9IS6 - chains A and F of the 8 polymer chains in the assembly; structure by electron microscopy, 3.32 A resolution.

== Chain A ==
Protein: COP9 signalosome complex subunit 1
From: Arabidopsis thaliana
UniProtKB: P45432 (CSN1_ARATH); residue numbers follow UniProt; this construct covers 1-441
Sequence (441 residues; numbered 1 to 441; the number before each row is that of its first residue):
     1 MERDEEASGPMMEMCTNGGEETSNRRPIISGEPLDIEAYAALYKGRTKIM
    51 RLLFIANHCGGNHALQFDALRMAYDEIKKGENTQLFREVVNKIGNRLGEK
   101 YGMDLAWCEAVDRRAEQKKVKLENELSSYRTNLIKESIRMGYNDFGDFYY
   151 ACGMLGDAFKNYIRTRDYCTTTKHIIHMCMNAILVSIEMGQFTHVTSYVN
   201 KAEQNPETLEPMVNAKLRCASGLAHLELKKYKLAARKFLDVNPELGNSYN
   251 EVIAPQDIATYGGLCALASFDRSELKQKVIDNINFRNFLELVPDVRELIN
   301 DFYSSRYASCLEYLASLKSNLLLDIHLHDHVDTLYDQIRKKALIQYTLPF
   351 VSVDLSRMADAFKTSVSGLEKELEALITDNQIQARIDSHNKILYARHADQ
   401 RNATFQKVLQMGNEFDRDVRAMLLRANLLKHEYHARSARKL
Unresolved in the structure: 1-226, 244-253, 436-441
Curated features (UniProtKB/Swiss-Prot):
  - mutagenesis: Gly222 (G222R: In fus6-T236; abolishes the interaction with CSN2 and CSN4), Phe350 (F350A: Abolishes the interaction with CSN7), Met358 (M358Q: No effect on the interaction with CSN7), Leu373 (L373D: Abolishes the interaction with CSN7), Ile377 (I377D: No effect on the interaction with CSN7), Arg385 (R385D: No effect on the interaction with CSN7), Asp387 (D387L: Strongly reduced interaction with CSN7), Asn390 (N390A: No effect on the interaction with CSN7)

== Chain F ==
Protein: COP9 signalosome complex subunit 6b
From: Arabidopsis thaliana
UniProtKB: Q8W1P0 (CSN6B_ARATH); numbering as in UniProt (aligned over 1-317)
Sequence (317 residues; row label = number of the first residue in the row):
     1 MAPSSSSGLTFKLHPLVMLNISDHFTRVKTQLNPPAASCATGNGSNNADA
    51 MLLQNPRVYGCVIGLQRGRTVEIFNSFELIFDPALDTLDRSFLEKKQELY
   101 KKVFPDFYVLGWYSTGSDATESDMHIHKALMDINESPVYVLLNPAINHAQ
   151 KDLPVTIYESEFHVIDGIPQSIFVHTSYTIETVEAERISVDHVAHLKPSD
   201 GGSAATQLAAHLTGIHSAIKMLNSRIRVLYQHIVAMQKGDKPCENSVLRQ
   251 VSSLLRSLPAAESEKFNENFLMEYNDKLLMSYLAMITNCTSNMNEVVDKF
   301 NTAYDKHSRRGGRTAFM
Unresolved in the structure: 37-50, 199-204, 309-317

== Chain A / chain F interface ==
Pairs across the interface (16):
  Arg401(A) with Met272(F); Asp276(F), salt bridge
  Phe405(A) with Asn275(F); Asp276(F)
  Val408(A) with Leu279(F), hydrophobic
  Met411(A) with Ile286(F), hydrophobic
  Gly412(A) with Tyr282(F)
  Phe415(A) with Ile286(F), hydrophobic; Met293(F), hydrophobic
  Val419(A) with Met293(F), hydrophobic
  Ala426(A) with Phe300(F)
  Leu429(A) with Phe300(F), hydrophobic; Lys306(F)
  Lys430(A) with Tyr304(F)
  Tyr433(A) with Tyr304(F), hydrophobic; Ser308(F)
Other interface residues (no listed pair), chain A (15 interface residues in all): Thr404, Asn413, Met422, His434
Other interface residues (no listed pair), chain F (15 interface residues in all): Leu283, Cys289, Thr290, Val297

== In short ==
The chain A/chain F interface involves 15 residues from each chain, with 1 salt bridge. The salt-bridged pair
is Arg401(A)-Asp276(F). Curated annotation (UniProt) lists 8 mutagenesis sites on chain A.
Chain A is COP9 signalosome complex subunit 1 and chain F is COP9 signalosome complex subunit 6b, both from
Arabidopsis thaliana; the structure, CryoEM structure of Plant-Complex-C-5b, was determined by electron
microscopy.
